Entry 7PPC (X-ray diffraction, 3.60 A resolution); this record covers chains A and E of the 6 polymer chains in the assembly.

Chain A:
Molecule: Bone morphogenetic protein 10
Source organism: Homo sapiens
UniProtKB: O95393 (BMP10_HUMAN); residues 317-424 here = UniProt positions 317-424
Sequence (108 residues; numbered 317 to 424; the number before each row is that of its first residue):
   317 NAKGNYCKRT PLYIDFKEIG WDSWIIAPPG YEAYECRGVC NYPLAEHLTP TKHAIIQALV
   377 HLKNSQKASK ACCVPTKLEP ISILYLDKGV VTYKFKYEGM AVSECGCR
Unresolved in the structure: 317-320
Cystine bridges: Cys323-Cys389, Cys352-Cys421, Cys356-Cys423
From the paper describing this entry:
  - specificity-determining residues: Phe411 (citing earlier work)

Chain E:
Molecule: Serine/threonine-protein kinase receptor R3
Source organism: Homo sapiens
Notes: EC 2.7.11.30
UniProtKB: P37023 (ACVL1_HUMAN); residues 22-118 here = UniProt positions 22-118
Sequence (97 residues; each row starts with the number of its first residue):
    22 DPVKPSRGPL VTCTCESPHC KGPTCRGAWC TVVLVREEGR HPQEHRGCGN LHRELCRGRP
    82 TEFVNHYCCD SHLCNHNVSL VLEATQPPSE QPGTDGQ
Unresolved in the structure: 22-28, 106-118
Cystine bridges: Cys34-Cys51, Cys36-Cys41, Cys46-Cys69, Cys77-Cys89, Cys90-Cys95
Swiss-Prot annotation at these positions:
  - region: His73 to Leu76 (Mediates specificity for BMP ligand)
  - glycosylation: Asn98 (N-linked (GlcNAc...) asparagine)
  - natural variant: Cys34 (C34Y: In HHT2), Cys41 (C41G: In HHT2; C41Y: In HHT2), Cys46 (C46G: In HHT2), Arg47 (R47P: In HHT2), Gly48 to Ala49 (sequence variant, change not given here; In HHT2), Gly48 (G48R: In HHT2), Trp50 (W50C: In HHT2; W50G: In HHT2), Cys51 (C51Y: In HHT2), Thr52 (T52A: In HHT2), Glu59 (E59V: Found in a patient with pulmonary arterial hypertension; uncertain significance), His66 (H66P: In HHT2; H66Y: In HHT2), Arg67 (R67Q: In HHT2; R67W: In HHT2), 4 further natural variant entries in UniProt
  - mutagenesis: Arg74 to Leu76 (Affinity for BMP9 decreased by 200-fold)

How chain A and chain E interact:
Pairs across the interface (23; chain A residue first):
  Tyr322(A) with His40(E)
  Tyr358(A) with Val56(E); Leu76(E); Val85(E), hydrophobic; His87(E), hydrogen bond
  Pro359(A) with His40(E); His66(E)
  Ala361(A) with His40(E)
  Glu362(A) with Gly70(E); Asn71(E), hydrogen bond (side chain-backbone); Leu72(E), hydrogen bond (side chain-backbone)
  His363(A) with His40(E)
  Pro366(A) with His73(E), hydrogen bond (backbone-side chain)
  Lys368(A) with Glu75(E)
  Ile371(A) with His73(E); Leu76(E), hydrophobic
  Leu375(A) with Phe84(E); Val85(E), hydrophobic
  Leu378(A) with Val56(E), hydrophobic; Glu58(E); Phe84(E), hydrophobic
  Lys379(A) with Glu58(E); Phe84(E)
Other interface residues (no listed pair), chain E (15 interface residues in all): Val54, Cys69

Summary:
12 residues of chain A and 15 residues of chain E are in contact, with 4 hydrogen bonds. Polar pairs include
Tyr358(A)-His87(E), Glu362(A)-Asn71(E) and Glu362(A)-Leu72(E). UniProt lists 3 mutagenesis sites on chain E.
From the paper: the specificity determinant Phe411(A).
Chain A is Bone morphogenetic protein 10 and chain E is Serine/threonine-protein kinase receptor R3, both from
Homo sapiens; the structure, Ternary signalling complex of BMP10 bound to ALK1 and BMPRII, was determined by
X-ray diffraction, deposited together with 7POI, 7POJ, 7PPA and 7PPB.
